Entry 7T2C (X-ray diffraction, 3.10 A resolution); this record covers chains E and A of the 5 polymer chains in the assembly.

# Chain E
Molecule: T cell receptor, B5, beta chain
Source organism: Homo sapiens
UniProt: P01850 (TRBC1_HUMAN); residues 129-257 here correspond to UniProt positions 1-129 (UniProt number = residue number - 128)
Amino-acid sequence (249 residues; each row starts with the number of its first residue; note: 10 numbers in that range are skipped by the numbering (no residue carries them; nothing is unmodelled there)):
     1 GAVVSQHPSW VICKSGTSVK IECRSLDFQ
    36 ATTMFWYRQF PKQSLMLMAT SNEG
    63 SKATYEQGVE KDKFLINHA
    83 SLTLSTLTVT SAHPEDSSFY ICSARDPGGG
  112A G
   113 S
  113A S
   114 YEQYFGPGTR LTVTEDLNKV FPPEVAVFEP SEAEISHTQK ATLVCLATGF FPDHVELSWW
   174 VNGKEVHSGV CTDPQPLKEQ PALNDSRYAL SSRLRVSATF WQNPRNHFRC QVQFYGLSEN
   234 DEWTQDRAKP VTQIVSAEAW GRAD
Not modelled in the structure: 1
Disulfide bonds: Cys23-Cys104, Cys158-Cys223
Differences from the reference sequence: engineered mutation Cys184 (Ser56 in P01850), Ala202 (Cys74 in P01850)
Swiss-Prot annotation at these positions:
  - glycosylation: Asn197 (N-linked (GlcNAc...) asparagine)

# Chain A
Molecule: HLA class II histocompatibility antigen, DP alpha 1 chain
Source organism: Homo sapiens
UniProt: P20036 (DPA1_HUMAN); residues 1-181 here correspond to UniProt positions 32-212 (UniProt number = residue number + 31)
Amino-acid sequence (181 residues; row label = number of the first residue in the row):
     1 IKADHVSTYA AFVQTHRPTG EFMFEFDEDE MFYVDLDKKE TVWHLEEFGQ AFSFEAQGGL
    61 ANIAILNNNL NTLIQRSNHT QATNDPPEVT VFPKEPVELG QPNTLICHID KFFPPVLNVT
   121 WLCNGELVTE GVAESLFLPR TDYSFHKFHY LTFVPSAEDF YDCRVEHWGL DQPLLKHWEA
   181 Q
Not modelled in the structure: 181
Disulfide bonds: Cys107-Cys163
Glycans and other covalent adducts: N-acetylglucosamine (NAG) linked to Asn118
Swiss-Prot annotation at these positions:
  - region: Glu179 to Gln181 (Connecting peptide)
  - glycosylation (N-linked (GlcNAc...) asparagine): Asn78, Asn118

# How chain E and chain A interact
Pairs across the interface - 10 pairs, chain E then chain A:
  Gln29(E) - Ala64(A)
  Gln29(E) - Asn68(A)  hydrogen bond
  Thr37(E) - Gln57(A)  hydrogen bond
  Thr37(E) - Ala61(A)
  Thr38(E) - Gln57(A)
  Asn57(E) - Gln57(A)
  Glu58(E) - Lys39(A)  hydrogen bond (backbone-side chain)
  Gly59(E) - Lys39(A)  hydrogen bond (backbone-side chain)
  Ser63(E) - Lys39(A)
  Gly110(E) - Ile65(A)
Interface features reported in the paper:
  - pairs named by the authors: Gln29(E)-Ala64(A), Thr37(E)-Gln57(A) (hydrogen bond), Thr37(E)-Ala61(A), Asn57(E)-Gln57(A), Glu58(E)-Lys39(A), Asn68(A)-Gln29(E) (hydrogen bond)

# Summary
Chain E and chain A form an interface of 8 and 6 residues respectively; the contacts include 4 hydrogen bonds.
Polar pairs include Gln29(E)-Asn68(A), Thr37(E)-Gln57(A) and Glu58(E)-Lys39(A). The authors report contacts
between Gln29(E) and Ala64(A), Thr37(E) and Ala61(A) and Asn57(E) and Gln57(A) among others; hydrogen bonds
between Thr37(E) and Gln57(A) and Asn68(A) and Gln29(E).
Here chain E is T cell receptor, B5, beta chain and chain A is HLA class II histocompatibility antigen, DP
alpha 1 chain, both from Homo sapiens. Entry 7T2C (Crystal structure of the B5 TCR in complex with
HLA-DP4-Ply) was determined by X-ray diffraction (same publication as 7T2A, 7T2B and 7T2D).
